7M3N - chains L and A of the 3 polymer chains in the assembly; structure by electron microscopy, 2.40 A resolution.

[Chain L]
Protein: CPV Fab14 light chain
Source organism: Mus musculus
Sequence (108 residues; numbered 1 to 108; the number before each row is that of its first residue):
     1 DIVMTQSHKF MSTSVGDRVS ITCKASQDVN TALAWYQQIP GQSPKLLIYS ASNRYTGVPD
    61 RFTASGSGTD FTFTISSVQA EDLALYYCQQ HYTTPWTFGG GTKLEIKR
Cystine bridges: Cys23-Cys88
Reported in the primary citation:
  - mutagenesis - S50G/N53G: decreased binding to CPV

[Chain A]
Protein: Capsid protein 2
Source organism: Canine parvovirus type 2
UniProtKB: B2ZG07 (B2ZG07_PAVC); residue numbers follow UniProt; this construct covers 1-584
Sequence (584 residues; each row starts with the number of its first residue):
     1 MSDGAVQPDG GQPAVRNERA TGSGNGSGGG GGGGSGGVGI STGTFNNQTE FKFLENGWVE
    61 ITANSSRLVH LNMPESENYR RVVVNNMDKT AVNGNMALDD IHAQIVTPWS LVDANAWGVW
   121 FNPGDWQLIV NTMSELHLVS FEQEIFNVVL KTVSESATQP PTKVYNNDLT ASLMVALDSN
   181 NTMPFTPAAM RSETLGFYPW KPTIPTPWRY YFQWDRTLIP SHTGTSGTPT NIYHGTDPDD
   241 VQFYTIENSV PVHLLRTGDE FATGTFFFDC KPCRLTHTWQ TNRALGLPPF LNSLPQSEGA
   301 TNFGDIGVQQ DKRRGVTQMG NTNYITEATI MRPAEVGYSA PYYSFEASTQ GPFKTPIAAG
   361 RGGAQTDENQ AADGNPRYAF GRQHGQKTTT TGETPERFTY IAHQDTGRYP EGDWIQNINF
   421 NLPVTNDNVL LPTDPIGGKT GINYTNIFNT YGPLTALNNV PPVYPNGQIW DKEFDTDLKP
   481 RLHVNAPFVC QNNCPGQLFV KVAPNLTNEY DPDASANMSR IVTYSDFWWK GKLVFKAKLR
   541 ASHTWNPIQQ MSINVDNQFN YVPSNIGGMK IVYEKSQLAP RKLY
Unresolved in the structure: 1-36, 156-161, 362-371
Cystine bridges: Cys490-Cys494
Reported in the primary citation:
  - conformationally variable residues (loop rearrangement): Ser226 to Pro229
  - specificity-determining residues: Asn93 (citing earlier work)
  - mutagenesis - H222Y, G224E, G224R: decreased binding to Mab 14 (citing earlier work)

[Chain L / chain A interface]
Residue-residue contacts (11):
  Asn30(L) with His222(A), hydrogen bond; Thr223(A); Gly224(A), hydrogen bond (side chain-backbone)
  Thr31(L) with Gly224(A), hydrogen bond (side chain-backbone)
  Ala32(L) with Thr223(A); Gly224(A)
  Ser50(L) with Thr225(A), hydrogen bond (side chain-backbone); Ser226(A)
  Asn53(L) with Ser226(A)
  His91(L) with Thr223(A)
  Tyr92(L) with Thr223(A), hydrogen bond (backbone-side chain)
Interface residues without a listed pair, chain L (8 interface residues in all): Tyr49
The authors on this interface:
  - epitope / paratope residues, chain A: His222(A), Thr223(A), Gly224(A), Thr225(A), Ser226(A)

[Summary]
8 residues of chain L and 5 residues of chain A are in contact, with 5 hydrogen bonds. Polar contacts include
Asn30(L)-His222(A), Asn30(L)-Gly224(A) and Thr31(L)-Gly224(A). From the paper: H222Y, G224E and G224R of chain
A reduce binding to Mab 14; epitope/paratope residues His222(A), Thr223(A) and Gly224(A) among others.
Chain L is CPV Fab14 light chain (Mus musculus) and chain A is Capsid protein 2 (Canine parvovirus type 2);
the structure, Canine parvovirus and Fab14 asymmetric reconstruction, was determined by electron microscopy
together with 7M3L, 7M3M and 7M3O from the same study.
